7CRQ - chains M and A of the 12 polymer chains in the assembly; structure by electron microscopy, 3.15 A resolution.

# Chain M
Protein: Histone H3
Source organism: Xenopus laevis
Reference sequence: Q92133 (Q92133_XENLA); residues 1-135 here correspond to UniProt positions 2-136 (UniProt number = residue number + 1)
Chain sequence (135 residues; row label = number of the first residue in the row):
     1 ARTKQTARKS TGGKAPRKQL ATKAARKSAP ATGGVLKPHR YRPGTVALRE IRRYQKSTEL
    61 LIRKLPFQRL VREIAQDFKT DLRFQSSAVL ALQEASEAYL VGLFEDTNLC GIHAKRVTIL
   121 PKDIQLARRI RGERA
Disordered / not traced: 1-31, 135
Sequence notes: engineered mutation Leu-36 (Lys37 in Q92133), Leu-90 (Met91 in Q92133), Leu-120 (Met121 in Q92133)
Modified / non-standard residues: Leu-36 (norleucine; NLE); Leu-90 (norleucine; NLE); Leu-120 (norleucine; NLE)
Reported in the primary citation:
  - mutagenesis - Y41A, R49A, R52A: decreased catalytic activity

# Chain A
Molecule: 187-nt DNA strand
Source organism: Xenopus laevis
Sequence (187 nucleotides; row label = number of the first residue in the row):
     1 ATCGGGTGAT GCCCGATCCC CTGGAGAATC CCGGTGCCGA GGCCGCTCAA TTGGTCGTAG
    61 ACAGCTCTAG CACCGCTTAA ACGCACGTAC GCGCTGTCCC CCGCGTTTTA ACCGCCAAGG
   121 GGATTACTCC CTAGTCTCCA GGCACGTGTC AGATATATAC ATCCTGTTCC AGTGCCGGTG
   181 TCGCGAT
Disordered / not traced: 1-10, 179-187

# Chain M / chain A interface
Contacting residue pairs (11):
  Arg-40(M) with DG103(A), hydrogen bond to the sugar
  Tyr-41(M) with DC104(A), hydrogen bond to the phosphate
  Pro-43(M) with DG103(A), phosphate contact
  Gly-44(M) with DG103(A), hydrogen bond to the phosphate
  Val-46(M) with DG103(A), phosphate contact
  Ala-47(M) with DG103(A), phosphate contact
  Arg-63(M) with DA111(A), phosphate contact; DC112(A), salt bridge to the phosphate
  Lys-64(M) with DC112(A), phosphate contact
  Leu-65(M) with DC112(A), phosphate contact
  Arg-69(M) with DA111(A), salt bridge to the phosphate
Interface residues without a listed pair, chain M (15 interface residues in all): Lys-37, Arg-42, Thr-45, Pro-66, Arg-83
Interface residues without a listed pair, chain A (7 interface residues in all): DC102, DG105, DG120

# Summary
15 residues of chain M and 7 residues of chain A are in contact, with 3 hydrogen bonds and 2 salt bridges.
Among the polar pairs are Arg-40(M)/DG103(A), Tyr-41(M)/DC104(A) and Gly-44(M)/DG103(A). From the paper: Y41A,
R49A and R52A of chain M reduce catalytic activity.
Here chain M is Histone H3 and chain A is a 187-nt DNA strand, both from Xenopus laevis. Entry 7CRQ (NSD3
bearing E1181K/T1232A dual mutation in complex with 187-bp NCP (2:1 binding mode)) was determined by electron
microscopy together with 7CRO, 7CRP and 7CRR from the same study.
